Entry 1OT3 (X-ray diffraction, 2.50 A resolution); this record covers chains A and B.

Chain A (and B):
Name: Deoxyribonucleoside Kinase
Organism: Drosophila melanogaster
Notes: EC 2.7.1.145; chain B of this document is another copy of the same molecule, construct and numbering; everything in this record applies to it too
UniProtKB: Q9XZT6 (DNK_DROME); numbering as in UniProt (aligned over 1-250)
Amino-acid sequence (250 residues; numbered 1 to 250; the number before each row is that of its first residue):
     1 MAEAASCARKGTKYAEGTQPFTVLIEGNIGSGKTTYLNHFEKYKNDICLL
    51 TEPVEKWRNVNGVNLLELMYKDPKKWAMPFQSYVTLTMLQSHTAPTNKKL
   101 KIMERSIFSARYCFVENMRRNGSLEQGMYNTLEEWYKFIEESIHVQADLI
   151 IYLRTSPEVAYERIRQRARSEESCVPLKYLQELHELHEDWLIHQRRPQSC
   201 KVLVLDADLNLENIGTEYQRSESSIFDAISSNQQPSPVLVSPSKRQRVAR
Not modelled in the structure: 1-11, 209-250 (chain B: 1-11, 195-199, 209-250)
Ligand contacts: thymidine (THM): I29, E52, V54, W57, L66, M69, Y70, F80, Q81, V84, M88, R105, A110, F114, M118, E172
Curated features (UniProtKB/Swiss-Prot):
  - active site: E104 (Proton acceptor)
  - binding site (ATP): G27 to T35
  - binding site (substrate): E52, Y70, Q81, R105, E172
  - modified residue (Phosphoserine): S236, S241, S243
  - mutagenesis: N45 (N45D: Reduces enzyme activity towards dA, dG, dT and dC about 5-fold), N64 (N64D: Reduces enzyme activity towards dT and dC about 500-fold. Reduces enzyme activity towards dG about 3900-fold. Reduces enzyme activity towards dA about 900-fold)

How chain A and chain B interact:
Contacting residue pairs (51; chain A residue first):
  T12(A) with Y14(B)
  Y14(A) with T12(B); S142(B), hydrogen bond
  V60(A) with N130(B)
  N61(A) with N130(B); E134(B), hydrogen bond
  V63(A) with Q126(B); G127(B); N130(B)
  L65(A) with T131(B)
  K75(A) with E125(B), salt bridge; M128(B)
  W76(A) with E125(B); M128(B), hydrophobic
  M78(A) with M78(B), hydrophobic; P79(B), hydrophobic
  P79(A) with M78(B), hydrophobic; M128(B), hydrophobic; T131(B)
  S82(A) with T131(B); W135(B), hydrogen bond
  Y83(A) with E134(B)
  T85(A) with W135(B)
  L86(A) with E134(B); W135(B); F138(B), hydrophobic
  L89(A) with F138(B), hydrophobic
  Q90(A) with F138(B)
  E125(A) with K75(B), salt bridge; W76(B)
  G127(A) with V63(B); L65(B); W76(B)
  M128(A) with K75(B); W76(B)
  N130(A) with V60(B), hydrogen bond (side chain-backbone); N61(B); V63(B)
  T131(A) with L65(B); P79(B); S82(B)
  E134(A) with N61(B); Y83(B); L86(B)
  W135(A) with S82(B), hydrogen bond (side chain-backbone); L86(B); W135(B), hydrophobic; I139(B), hydrophobic
  F138(A) with L86(B), hydrophobic; Q90(B)
  S142(A) with Y14(B), hydrogen bond
Interface residues without a listed pair, chain A (30 interface residues in all): A15, T93, Q126, K137, I139
Interface residues without a listed pair, chain B (27 interface residues in all): T85, L89

Overview:
The interface between chain A and chain B involves 30 residues on one side and 27 on the other; the contacts
include 6 hydrogen bonds and 2 salt bridges. Polar pairs include K75(A)-E125(B), Y14(A)-S142(B) and
N61(A)-E134(B). Bound to chain A: thymidine.
Both chains are Deoxyribonucleoside Kinase (Drosophila melanogaster). Entry 1OT3 (Crystal structure of
Drosophila deoxyribonucleotide kinase complexed with the substrate deoxythymidine) was determined by X-ray
diffraction (same publication as 1OE0).
